Entry 9KEU (electron microscopy, 3.70 A resolution); this record covers chains G and I of the 12 polymer chains in the assembly.

# Chain G
Molecule: Template strand DNA of the promoter
Sequence (100 nucleotides; row label = number of the first residue in the row):
     1 TGCATCCGTG AGTCGAGGGT AATAACGGCC TGTACGCGTC CGTTTCCGGC ACCCCAAATG
    61 AACCGTCCCT GGCTCCAAGG TGAACTCTGG GCGACGAGTG
Not modelled in the structure: 78-100

# Chain I
Protein: Possible two component system response transcriptional positive regulator PhoP
From: Mycobacterium tuberculosis H37Rv
UniProtKB: P71814 (P71814_MYCTU); residues 1-247 here = UniProt positions 1-247
Amino-acid sequence (247 residues; each row starts with the number of its first residue):
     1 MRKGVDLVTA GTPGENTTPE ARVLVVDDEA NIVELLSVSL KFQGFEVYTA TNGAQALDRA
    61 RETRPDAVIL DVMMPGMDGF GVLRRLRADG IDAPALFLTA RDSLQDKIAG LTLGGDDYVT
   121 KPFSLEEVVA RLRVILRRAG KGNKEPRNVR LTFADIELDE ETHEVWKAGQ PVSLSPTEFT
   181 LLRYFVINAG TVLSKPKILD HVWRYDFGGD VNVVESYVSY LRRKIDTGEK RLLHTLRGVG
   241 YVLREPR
Not modelled in the structure: 1-148

# Chain G / chain I interface
Pairs across the interface (12):
  DC68(G) with Lys-195(I), salt bridge to the phosphate; Gly-238(I), phosphate contact
  DC69(G) with Lys-195(I), salt bridge to the phosphate; Glu-215(I), phosphate contact; Thr-235(I), phosphate contact; Leu-236(I), phosphate contact; Gly-238(I), hydrogen bond to the phosphate
  DT70(G) with Glu-215(I), base contact; Arg-231(I), salt bridge to the phosphate; Thr-235(I), hydrogen bond to the phosphate
  DG71(G) with Arg-222(I), salt bridge to the phosphate; Glu-229(I), phosphate contact
Other interface residues (no listed pair), chain I (14 interface residues in all): Asn-212, Val-218, Arg-237, Val-239, Gly-240, Tyr-241

# Overview
Chain G and chain I form an interface of 4 and 14 residues respectively, with 2 hydrogen bonds and 4 salt
bridges. Polar pairs include DC69(G)/Gly-238(I), DT70(G)/Thr-235(I) and DC68(G)/Lys-195(I).
Chain G is Template strand DNA of the promoter and chain I is Possible two component system response
transcriptional positive regulator PhoP (Mycobacterium tuberculosis H37Rv); the structure, Cryo-EM structure
of Mycobacterium tuberculosis transcription activation complex with four PhoP molecules (composite map), was
determined by electron microscopy together with 9JI2, 9KET and 9KEV from the same study.
